Entry 4E54 (X-ray diffraction, 2.85 A resolution); this record covers chains B and F of the 4 polymer chains in the assembly.

# Chain B
Name: DNA damage-binding protein 2
From: Homo sapiens
Notes: fragment: DNA DAMAGE-BINDING PROTEIN 2 (DDB2; p48); engineered mutation(s): N-FLAG-DDB2
UniProtKB: Q92466 (DDB2_HUMAN); residues 2-427 here = UniProt positions 2-427
Sequence (435 residues; each row starts with the number of its first residue; numbers below 1 keep their minus sign (Met-7 is residue -7)):
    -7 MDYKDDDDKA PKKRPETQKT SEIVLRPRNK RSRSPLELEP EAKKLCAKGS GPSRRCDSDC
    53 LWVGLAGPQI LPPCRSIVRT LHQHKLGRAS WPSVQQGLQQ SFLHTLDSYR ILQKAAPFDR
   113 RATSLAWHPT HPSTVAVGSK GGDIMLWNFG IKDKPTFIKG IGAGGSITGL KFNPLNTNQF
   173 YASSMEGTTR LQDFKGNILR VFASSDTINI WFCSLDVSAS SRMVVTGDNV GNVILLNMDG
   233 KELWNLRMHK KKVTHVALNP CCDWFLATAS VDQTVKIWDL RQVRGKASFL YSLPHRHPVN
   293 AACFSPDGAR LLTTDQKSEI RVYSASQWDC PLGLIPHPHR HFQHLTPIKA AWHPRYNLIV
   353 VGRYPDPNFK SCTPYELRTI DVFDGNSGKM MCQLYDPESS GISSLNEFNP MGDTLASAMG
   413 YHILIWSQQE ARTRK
Disordered / not traced: -7 to 19, 422-427
Sequence notes: expression tag (-7 to 1)
Reported in the primary citation:
  - binding site for AP24 DNA strand (chain F): Phe334, Gln335, His336
  - disease-associated variants - L350P: decreased stability with DNA damage-binding protein 1 (proposed by the authors, not directly observed)

# Chain F
Molecule: AP24 DNA strand
Notes: fragment: AP24 DNA strand
Sequence (24 nucleotides; numbered 1 to 24; the number before each row is that of its first residue):
     1 TGACTGTATG ATGACGATGC TGAC

# Chain B / chain F interface
Contacting residue pairs (15; chain B residue first):
  Asn201(B) with DT7(F), hydrogen bond to the phosphate
  Arg239(B) with DG6(F), salt bridge to the phosphate
  Phe334(B) with DA14(F), sugar contact; DC15(F), base contact
  Gln335(B) with DG13(F), hydrogen bond to the base
  His336(B) with DC15(F), base contact
  Tyr356(B) with DA14(F), hydrogen bond to the phosphate; DC15(F), hydrogen bond to the phosphate
  Arg370(B) with DG16(F), salt bridge to the phosphate
  Ile394(B) with DG16(F), phosphate contact
  Gly412(B) with DG16(F), phosphate contact; DA17(F), phosphate contact
  Tyr413(B) with DG16(F), phosphate contact; DA17(F), sugar contact
  His414(B) with DA17(F), salt bridge to the phosphate
Also at the interface, not in a pair above, chain B (12 interface residues in all): Arg332
Also at the interface, not in a pair above, chain F (8 interface residues in all): DT5

# In short
The interface between chain B and chain F involves 12 residues on one side and 8 on the other, with 4 hydrogen
bonds and 3 salt bridges. Among the polar pairs are Gln335(B)-DG13(F), Asn201(B)-DT7(F) and Tyr356(B)-DA14(F).
The paper reports a binding site for AP24 DNA strand (chain F) at Phe334(B), Gln335(B) and His336(B); L350P of
chain B reduces stability with DNA damage-binding protein 1.
Here chain B is DNA damage-binding protein 2 (Homo sapiens) and chain F is AP24 DNA strand. Entry 4E54
(Damaged DNA induced UV-damaged DNA-binding protein (UV-DDB) dimerization and its roles in chromatinized DNA
repair) was determined by X-ray diffraction, deposited together with 4E5Z.
